4MUW - chains A and B; structure by X-ray diffraction, 2.64 A resolution.

[Chain A (and B)]
Molecule: cAMP and cAMP-inhibited cGMP 3', 5'-cyclic phosphodiesterase 10A
Organism: Homo sapiens
Notes: EC 3.1.4.17, 3.1.4.35; fragment: human PDE10a, residues 442-779; chain B of this document is another copy of the same molecule, construct and numbering; everything in this record applies to it too
UniProtKB: Q9Y233 (PDE10_HUMAN); numbering as in UniProt (aligned over 442-779)
Chain sequence (351 residues; row label = number of the first residue in the row):
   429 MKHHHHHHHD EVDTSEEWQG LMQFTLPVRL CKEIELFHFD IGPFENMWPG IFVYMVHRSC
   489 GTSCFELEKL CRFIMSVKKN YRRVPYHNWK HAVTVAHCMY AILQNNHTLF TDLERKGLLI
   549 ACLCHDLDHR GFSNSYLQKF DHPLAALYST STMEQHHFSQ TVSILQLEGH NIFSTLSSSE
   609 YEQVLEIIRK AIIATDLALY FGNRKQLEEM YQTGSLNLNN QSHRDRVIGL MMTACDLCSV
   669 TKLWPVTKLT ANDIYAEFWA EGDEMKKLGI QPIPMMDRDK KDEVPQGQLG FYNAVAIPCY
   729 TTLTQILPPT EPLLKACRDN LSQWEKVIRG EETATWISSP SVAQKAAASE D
Unresolved in the structure: 429-441, 760-779 (chain B: 429-453, 760-779)
Differences from the reference sequence: expression tag (429-441)
Disulfide bonds: Cys-488/Cys-492
Metal / ion sites: Zn2+ site 1: His-519, His-553, Asp-554, Asp-664; Zn2+ site 2 near Asp-554 (its only coordinating residue here)
Residues lining bound ligands: 2F4 (2-{4-[(6,7-difluoro-1H-benzimidazol-2-yl)amino]phenoxy}-N-methyl-3,4'-bipyridin-2'-amine): Tyr-514, His-515, Leu-625, Leu-665, Ser-667, Val-668, Ile-682, Tyr-683, Phe-686, Pro-702, Met-703, Lys-708, Glu-711, Val-712, Gly-715, Gln-716, Phe-719

[How chain A and chain B interact]
Contacting residue pairs - 26 pairs, chain A then chain B:
  His-535(A) / Gly-642(B)  hydrogen bond (side chain-backbone)
  Thr-536(A) / Leu-644(B)
  Thr-536(A) / Asn-645(B)
  Thr-536(A) / Leu-646(B)  hydrogen bond (backbone-backbone)
  Leu-537(A) / Leu-537(B)  hydrophobic
  Leu-537(A) / Leu-646(B)  hydrophobic
  Leu-537(A) / Asn-647(B)  hydrogen bond (backbone-side chain)
  Phe-538(A) / Asn-645(B)  hydrogen bond (backbone-side chain)
  Phe-538(A) / Asn-647(B)
  Thr-539(A) / Asn-647(B)
  Arg-543(A) / Asn-645(B)
  Gly-642(A) / His-535(B)  hydrogen bond (backbone-side chain)
  Gly-642(A) / Arg-543(B)  hydrogen bond (backbone-side chain)
  Ser-643(A) / Arg-543(B)
  Leu-644(A) / Thr-536(B)
  Leu-644(A) / Arg-543(B)  hydrogen bond (backbone-side chain)
  Asn-645(A) / Thr-536(B)
  Asn-645(A) / Phe-538(B)  hydrogen bond (side chain-backbone)
  Asn-645(A) / Asp-540(B)
  Asn-645(A) / Arg-543(B)
  Leu-646(A) / Thr-536(B)  hydrogen bond (backbone-backbone)
  Asn-647(A) / Leu-537(B)  hydrogen bond (side chain-backbone)
  Asn-647(A) / Phe-538(B)
  Asn-647(A) / Thr-539(B)
  Asn-647(A) / Arg-652(B)
  Arg-652(A) / Asn-647(B)
Other interface residues (no listed pair), chain A (14 interface residues in all): Ile-734

[In short]
14 residues of chain A and 13 residues of chain B are in contact, with 10 hydrogen bonds. Among the polar
pairs are His-535(A)/Gly-642(B), Leu-537(A)/Asn-647(B) and Phe-538(A)/Asn-645(B). Chain A binds compound 2F4.
The Zn2+ site 1 is built by His-519(A), His-553(A), Asp-554(A) and Asp-664(A).
Both chains are cAMP and cAMP-inhibited cGMP 3', 5'-cyclic phosphodiesterase 10A (Homo sapiens). Entry 4MUW
(Crystal Structure of PDE10A with Novel Keto-Benzimidazole Inhibitor) was determined by X-ray diffraction,
deposited together with 4MVH.
